PDB entry 9E25 | electron microscopy, 3.20 A resolution | chains A and F of the 6 polymer chains in the assembly

Chain A (and F):
Protein: CpaF
Source organism: Caulobacter vibrioides
Notes: chain F of this document is another copy of the same molecule, construct and numbering; everything in this record applies to it too
Reference sequence: Q9L714 (Q9L714_CAUVI); residue numbers follow UniProt; this construct covers 1-501
Chain sequence (501 residues; row label = number of the first residue in the row):
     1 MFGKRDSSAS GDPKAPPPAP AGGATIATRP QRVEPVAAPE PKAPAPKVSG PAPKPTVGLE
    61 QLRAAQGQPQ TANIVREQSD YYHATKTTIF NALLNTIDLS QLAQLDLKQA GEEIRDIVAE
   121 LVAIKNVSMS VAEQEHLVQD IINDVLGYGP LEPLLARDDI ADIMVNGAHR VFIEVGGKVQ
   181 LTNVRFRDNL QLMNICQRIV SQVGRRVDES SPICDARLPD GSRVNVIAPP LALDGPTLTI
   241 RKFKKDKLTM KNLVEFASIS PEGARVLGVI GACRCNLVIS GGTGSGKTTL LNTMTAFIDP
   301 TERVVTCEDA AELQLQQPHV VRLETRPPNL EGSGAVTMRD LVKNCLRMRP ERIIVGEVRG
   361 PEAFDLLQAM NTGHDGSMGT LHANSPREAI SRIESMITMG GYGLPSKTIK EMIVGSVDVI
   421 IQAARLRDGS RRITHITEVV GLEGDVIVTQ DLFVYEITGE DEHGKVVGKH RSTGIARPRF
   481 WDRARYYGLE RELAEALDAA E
Unresolved in the structure: 1-79

How chain A and chain F interact:
Contacting residue pairs - 61 pairs, chain A then chain F:
  D162(A) - R349(F)  salt bridge
  M164(A) - R303(F)
  M164(A) - R349(F)
  N166(A) - R303(F)  hydrogen bond
  N166(A) - H319(F)  hydrogen bond
  N166(A) - V321(F)
  R170(A) - P318(F)
  F172(A) - H319(F)
  E174(A) - R349(F)  salt bridge
  V179(A) - H319(F)
  N189(A) - V203(F)  hydrogen bond (side chain-backbone)
  E209(A) - R326(F)  hydrogen bond (backbone-side chain)
  P212(A) - R326(F)
  I213(A) - V336(F)  hydrophobic
  I213(A) - N344(F)
  D215(A) - R347(F)  salt bridge
  N225(A) - N344(F)  hydrogen bond
  N225(A) - R347(F)
  N225(A) - M348(F)
  I227(A) - L323(F)  hydrophobic
  I227(A) - N344(F)
  I227(A) - M348(F)  hydrophobic
  L231(A) - R322(F)
  L231(A) - L323(F)
  L231(A) - E324(F)  hydrogen bond (backbone-backbone)
  L231(A) - R326(F)
  L231(A) - V336(F)  hydrophobic
  L231(A) - L341(F)  hydrophobic
  A232(A) - R322(F)
  A232(A) - L323(F)  hydrophobic
  L233(A) - R205(F)  hydrogen bond (backbone-side chain)
  L233(A) - A311(F)  hydrophobic
  L233(A) - R322(F)  hydrogen bond (backbone-backbone)
  L233(A) - E324(F)
  D234(A) - R322(F)  salt bridge
  T239(A) - R303(F)
  T239(A) - M348(F)
  R241(A) - R347(F)  hydrogen bond (side chain-backbone)
  T283(A) - L346(F)
  N384(A) - F364(F)
  N384(A) - Q368(F)
  S385(A) - L404(F)
  R387(A) - G403(F)
  E388(A) - F364(F)
  S391(A) - Y402(F)
  S391(A) - G403(F)
  R392(A) - Y402(F)  hydrogen bond
  R425(A) - N371(F)
  R425(A) - T372(F)
  R425(A) - H374(F)
  L426(A) - N371(F)
  L426(A) - G373(F)
  R427(A) - N276(F)
  R427(A) - M370(F)
  R427(A) - N371(F)  hydrogen bond (backbone-backbone)
  R427(A) - G373(F)
  R427(A) - G415(F)  hydrogen bond (side chain-backbone)
  R427(A) - S416(F)  hydrogen bond (side chain-backbone)
  R427(A) - D418(F)  salt bridge
  R427(A) - R483(F)
  E462(A) - R485(F)  salt bridge
Interface residues without a listed pair, chain A (36 interface residues in all): S210, P230, T237, E460, H463
Interface residues without a listed pair, chain F (40 interface residues in all): V320, T325, D375, G401, P405, Y486

Summary:
Chain A and chain F form an interface of 36 and 40 residues respectively; the contacts include 13 hydrogen
bonds and 6 salt bridges. Polar contacts include D162(A)-R349(F), E174(A)-R349(F) and D215(A)-R347(F).
Both chains are CpaF (Caulobacter vibrioides). Entry 9E25 (Compact structure of CpaF without nucleotides (Apo
dataset)) was determined by electron microscopy (same publication as 9E24, 9E26, 9E27 and 9E29).
